PDB entry 7Y3A | X-ray diffraction, 1.70 A resolution | chains A and B

== Chain A (and B) ==
Molecule: E3 ubiquitin-protein ligase TRIM7, TRIM7-2C
Source organism: Homo sapiens
Notes: EC 2.3.2.27; chain B of this document is another copy of the same molecule, construct and numbering; everything in this record applies to it too
UniProtKB: Q9C029 (TRIM7_HUMAN); residues 338-511 here = UniProt positions 338-511
Amino-acid sequence (193 residues; numbered 338 to 530; the number before each row is that of its first residue):
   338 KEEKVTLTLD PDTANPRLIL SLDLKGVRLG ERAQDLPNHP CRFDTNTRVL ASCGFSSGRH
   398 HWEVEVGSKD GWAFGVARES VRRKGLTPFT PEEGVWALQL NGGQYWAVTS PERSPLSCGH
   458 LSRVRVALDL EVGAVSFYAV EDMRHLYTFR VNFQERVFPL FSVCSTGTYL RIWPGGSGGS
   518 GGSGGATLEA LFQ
Not modelled in the structure: 338-341, 514-521 (chain B: 338-341, 514-524)
Construct notes: conflict T343 (Glu in Q9C029); linker (512-520)
Curated features (UniProtKB/Swiss-Prot):
  - mutagenesis: N383 (N383A: Complete loss of substrate binding), R385 (R385A: Complete loss of substrate binding), L423 (L423A: Complete loss of interaction with GYG1), F426 (F426A: Complete loss of substrate binding), Q436 (Q436A: Complete loss of substrate binding), S499 (S499A: Complete loss of interaction with GYG1), C501 (C501A: Complete loss of interaction with GYG1)

== Chain A / chain B interface ==
Contacting residue pairs - 32 pairs, chain A then chain B:
  S454(A) - R354(B)  hydrogen bond
  S454(A) - L366(B)
  S454(A) - C501(B)
  S454(A) - S502(B)
  S454(A) - T503(B)  hydrogen bond (backbone-backbone)
  C455(A) - T503(B)
  G456(A) - S502(B)
  E478(A) - K406(B)
  D479(A) - K406(B)  salt bridge
  D479(A) - G504(B)
  R481(A) - K406(B)
  R481(A) - T503(B)
  R481(A) - G504(B)
  H482(A) - E368(B)  salt bridge
  E526(A) - C501(B)
  A527(A) - Q436(B)
  A527(A) - N438(B)
  A527(A) - C501(B)  hydrophobic
  L528(A) - L423(B)
  F529(A) - T382(B)
  F529(A) - N383(B)  hydrogen bond (backbone-side chain)
  F529(A) - T384(B)  hydrogen bond (backbone-backbone)
  F529(A) - L423(B)  hydrophobic
  Q530(A) - N383(B)  hydrogen bond (backbone-side chain)
  Q530(A) - R385(B)  hydrogen bond (backbone-side chain)
  Q530(A) - G408(B)  hydrogen bond (side chain-backbone)
  Q530(A) - W409(B)
  Q530(A) - A410(B)
  Q530(A) - F426(B)
  Q530(A) - Q436(B)  hydrogen bond
  Q530(A) - S499(B)  hydrogen bond (backbone-side chain)
  Q530(A) - C501(B)
Other interface residues (no listed pair), chain B (22 interface residues in all): D407, V500

== In short ==
Chain A and chain B form an interface of 12 and 22 residues respectively, with 9 hydrogen bonds and 2 salt
bridges. Among the polar pairs are D479(A)-K406(B), H482(A)-E368(B) and S454(A)-R354(B). Curated annotation
(UniProt) lists 7 mutagenesis sites on chain A.
Chain A and chain B are both E3 ubiquitin-protein ligase TRIM7, TRIM7-2C (Homo sapiens); the structure,
Crystal structure of TRIM7 bound to 2C, was determined by X-ray diffraction (same publication as 7Y3B and
7Y3C).
